Entry 7XCP (electron microscopy, 3.05 A resolution); this record covers chains A and B of the 4 polymer chains in the assembly.

== Chain A ==
Protein: Processed angiotensin-converting enzyme 2
Source organism: Homo sapiens
UniProtKB: Q9BYF1 (ACE2_HUMAN); residue numbers follow UniProt; this construct covers 19-614
Sequence (596 residues; each row starts with the number of its first residue):
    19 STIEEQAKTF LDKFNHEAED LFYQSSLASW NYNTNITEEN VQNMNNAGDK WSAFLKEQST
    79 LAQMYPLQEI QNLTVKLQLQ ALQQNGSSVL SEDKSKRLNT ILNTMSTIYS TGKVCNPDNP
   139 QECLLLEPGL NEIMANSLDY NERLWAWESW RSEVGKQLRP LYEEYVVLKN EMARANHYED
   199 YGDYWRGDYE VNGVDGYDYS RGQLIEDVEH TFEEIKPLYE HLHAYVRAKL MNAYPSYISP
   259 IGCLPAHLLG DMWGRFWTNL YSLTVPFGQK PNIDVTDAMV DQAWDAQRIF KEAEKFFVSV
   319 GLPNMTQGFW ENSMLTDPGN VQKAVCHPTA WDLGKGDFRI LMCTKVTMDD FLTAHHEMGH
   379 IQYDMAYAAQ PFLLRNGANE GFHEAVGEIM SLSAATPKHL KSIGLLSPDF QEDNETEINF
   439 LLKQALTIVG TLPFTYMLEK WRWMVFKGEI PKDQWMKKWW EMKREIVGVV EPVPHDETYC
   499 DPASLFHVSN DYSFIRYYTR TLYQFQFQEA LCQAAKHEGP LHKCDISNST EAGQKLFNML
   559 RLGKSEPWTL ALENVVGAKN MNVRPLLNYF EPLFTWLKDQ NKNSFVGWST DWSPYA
Curated features (UniProtKB/Swiss-Prot):
  - region (Interaction with SARS-CoV spike glycoprotein): Asp30 to Tyr41, Met82 to Pro84, Lys353 to Arg357
  - active site: Glu375 (Proton acceptor), His505 (Proton donor)
  - binding site (chloride): Arg169, Trp477, Lys481
  - binding site (substrate): Arg273, His345, Pro346, Tyr515
  - binding site (Zn(2+)): His374, His378, Glu402
  - glycosylation (N-linked (GlcNAc...) asparagine): Asn53, Asn90, Asn103, Asn322, Asn432, Asn546
Disulfide bonds: Cys133-Cys141, Cys344-Cys361, Cys530-Cys542
Covalent attachments: N-acetylglucosamine (NAG) linked to Asn53, Asn90, Asn103, Asn322, Asn432
Bound ions: Zn2+: His374, His378, Glu402

== Chain B ==
Protein: Spike protein S1
Source organism: Severe acute respiratory syndrome coronavirus 2
UniProtKB: P0DTC2 (SPIKE_SARS2); residues 333-527 here = UniProt positions 333-527
Sequence (195 residues; each row starts with the number of its first residue):
   333 TNLCPFDEVF NATRFASVYA WNRKRISNCV ADYSVLYNLA PFFTFKCYGV SPTKLNDLCF
   393 TNVYADSFVI RGDEVRQIAP GQTGNIADYN YKLPDDFTGC VIAWNSNKLD SKVSGNYNYL
   453 YRLFRKSNLK PFERDISTEI YQAGNKPCNG VAGFNCYFPL RSYSFRPTYG VGHQPYRVVV
   513 LSFELLHAPA TVCGP
Construct notes: variant Asp339 (Gly in P0DTC2), Leu371 (Ser in P0DTC2), Pro373 (Ser in P0DTC2), Phe375 (Ser in P0DTC2), Asn417 (Lys in P0DTC2), Lys440 (Asn in P0DTC2), Ser446 (Gly in P0DTC2), Asn477 (Ser in P0DTC2), Lys478 (Thr in P0DTC2), Ala484 (Glu in P0DTC2), Arg493 (Gln in P0DTC2), Ser496 (Gly in P0DTC2), Arg498 (Gln in P0DTC2), Tyr501 (Asn in P0DTC2), His505 (Tyr in P0DTC2)
Curated features (UniProtKB/Swiss-Prot):
  - region: Arg403 to Asp405 (Integrin-binding motif), Asn448 to Phe456 (Immunodominant HLA epitope recognized by the CD8+)
  - glycosylation: Asn343 (N-linked (GlcNAc...) (complex) asparagine)
Disulfide bonds: Cys336-Cys361, Cys379-Cys432, Cys391-Cys525, Cys480-Cys488
Covalent attachments: N-acetylglucosamine (NAG) linked to Asn343

== Chain A / chain B interface ==
Pairs across the interface (44; chain A residue first):
  Ser19(A) - Ala475(B)  hydrogen bond (side chain-backbone)
  Ser19(A) - Asn477(B)  hydrogen bond (backbone-side chain)
  Gln24(A) - Ala475(B)
  Gln24(A) - Gly476(B)
  Gln24(A) - Asn487(B)  hydrogen bond
  Thr27(A) - Phe456(B)
  Thr27(A) - Tyr473(B)
  Thr27(A) - Tyr489(B)
  Phe28(A) - Tyr489(B)
  Asp30(A) - Leu455(B)
  Asp30(A) - Phe456(B)
  Lys31(A) - Phe456(B)
  Lys31(A) - Tyr489(B)
  Lys31(A) - Arg493(B)
  His34(A) - Tyr453(B)  hydrogen bond
  His34(A) - Leu455(B)
  His34(A) - Arg493(B)
  His34(A) - Ser494(B)  hydrogen bond (side chain-backbone)
  Glu35(A) - Arg493(B)  salt bridge
  Glu37(A) - His505(B)
  Asp38(A) - Tyr449(B)
  Asp38(A) - Ser496(B)  hydrogen bond
  Asp38(A) - Arg498(B)  salt bridge
  Tyr41(A) - Arg498(B)
  Tyr41(A) - Thr500(B)  hydrogen bond
  Tyr41(A) - Tyr501(B)
  Gln42(A) - Tyr449(B)  hydrogen bond
  Gln42(A) - Arg498(B)
  Leu79(A) - Phe486(B)
  Met82(A) - Phe486(B)  hydrophobic
  Tyr83(A) - Phe486(B)
  Tyr83(A) - Asn487(B)  hydrogen bond
  Tyr83(A) - Tyr489(B)  hydrogen bond
  Thr324(A) - Val503(B)
  Asn330(A) - Thr500(B)
  Lys353(A) - Tyr495(B)  hydrogen bond (side chain-backbone)
  Lys353(A) - Ser496(B)  hydrogen bond
  Lys353(A) - Tyr501(B)  hydrogen bond
  Lys353(A) - Gly502(B)  hydrogen bond (backbone-backbone)
  Lys353(A) - His505(B)
  Gly354(A) - Gly502(B)
  Gly354(A) - His505(B)
  Asp355(A) - Thr500(B)
  Arg357(A) - Thr500(B)
Interface residues without a listed pair, chain A (22 interface residues in all): Leu45
Interface residues without a listed pair, chain B (22 interface residues in all): Gly485

== Overview ==
Chain A and chain B each contribute 22 residues to their interface, with 14 hydrogen bonds and 2 salt bridges.
Among the polar pairs are Glu35(A)-Arg493(B), Asp38(A)-Arg498(B) and Ser19(A)-Ala475(B). Covalently linked
N-acetylglucosamine: at Asn53(A), Asn90(A), Asn103(A), Asn322(A) and Asn432(A). N-acetylglucosamine is
covalently linked to Asn343(B).
Chain A is Processed angiotensin-converting enzyme 2 (Homo sapiens) and chain B is Spike protein S1 (Severe
acute respiratory syndrome coronavirus 2); the structure, Cryo-EM structure of Omicron RBD complexed with ACE2
and 304 Fab, was determined by electron microscopy together with 7XCH, 7XCI, 7Y9Z, 7YA0 and 7YA1 from the same
study.
